7PYJ - chains C and R of the 9 polymer chains in the assembly; structure by electron microscopy, 4.20 A resolution (low resolution: residue-level contacts below are approximate; hydrogen-bond / salt-bridge calls are withheld).

Chain C:
Protein: DNA-directed RNA polymerase subunit beta
Organism: Escherichia coli
Notes: EC 2.7.7.6
Reference sequence: P0A8V4 (RPOB_ECO57); numbering as in UniProt (aligned over 1-1342)
Amino-acid sequence (1342 residues; each row starts with the number of its first residue):
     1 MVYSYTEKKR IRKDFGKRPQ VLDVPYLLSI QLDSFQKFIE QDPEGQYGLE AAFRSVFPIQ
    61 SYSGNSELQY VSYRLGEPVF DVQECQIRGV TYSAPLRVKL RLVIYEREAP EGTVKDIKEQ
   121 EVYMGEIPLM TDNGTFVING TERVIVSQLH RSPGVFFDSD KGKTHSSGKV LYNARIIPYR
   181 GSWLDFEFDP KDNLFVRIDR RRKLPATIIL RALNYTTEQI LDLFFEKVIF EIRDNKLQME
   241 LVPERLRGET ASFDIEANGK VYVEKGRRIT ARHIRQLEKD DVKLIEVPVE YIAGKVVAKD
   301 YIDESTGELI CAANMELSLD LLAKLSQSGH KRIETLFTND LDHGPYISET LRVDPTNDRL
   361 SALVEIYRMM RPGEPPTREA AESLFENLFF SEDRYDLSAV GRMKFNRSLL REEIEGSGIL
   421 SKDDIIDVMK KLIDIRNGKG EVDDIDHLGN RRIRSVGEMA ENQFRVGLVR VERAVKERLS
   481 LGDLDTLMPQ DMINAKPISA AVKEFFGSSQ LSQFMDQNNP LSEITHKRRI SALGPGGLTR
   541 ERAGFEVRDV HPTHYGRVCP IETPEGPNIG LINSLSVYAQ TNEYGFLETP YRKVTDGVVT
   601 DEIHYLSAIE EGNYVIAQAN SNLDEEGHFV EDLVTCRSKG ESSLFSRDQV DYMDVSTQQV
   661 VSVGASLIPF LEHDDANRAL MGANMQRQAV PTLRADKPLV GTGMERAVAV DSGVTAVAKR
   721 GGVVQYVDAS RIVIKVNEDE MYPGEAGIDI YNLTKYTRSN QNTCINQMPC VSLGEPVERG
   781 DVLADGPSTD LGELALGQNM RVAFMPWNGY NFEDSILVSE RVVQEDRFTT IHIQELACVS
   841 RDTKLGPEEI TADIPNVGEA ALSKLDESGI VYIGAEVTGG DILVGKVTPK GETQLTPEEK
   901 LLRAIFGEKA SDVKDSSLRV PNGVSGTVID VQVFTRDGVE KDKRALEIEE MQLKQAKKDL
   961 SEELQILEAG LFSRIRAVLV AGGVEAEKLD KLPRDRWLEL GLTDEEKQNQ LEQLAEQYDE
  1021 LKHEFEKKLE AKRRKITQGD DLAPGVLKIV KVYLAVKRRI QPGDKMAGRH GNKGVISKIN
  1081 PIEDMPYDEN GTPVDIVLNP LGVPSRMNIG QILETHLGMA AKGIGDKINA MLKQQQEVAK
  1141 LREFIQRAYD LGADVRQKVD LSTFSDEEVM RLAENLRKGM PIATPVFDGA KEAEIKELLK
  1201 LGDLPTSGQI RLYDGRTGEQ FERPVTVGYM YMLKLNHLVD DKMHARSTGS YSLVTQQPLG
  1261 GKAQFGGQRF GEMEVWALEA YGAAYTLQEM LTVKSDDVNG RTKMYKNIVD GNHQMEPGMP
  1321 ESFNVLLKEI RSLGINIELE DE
Unresolved in the structure: 1

Chain R:
Molecule: 14-nt RNA strand
Sequence (14 nucleotides; row label = number of the first residue in the row):
     1 GAGUCCGCGG CGCG
Unresolved in the structure: 1-3
Metal / ion sites: Mg2+: G14 (shared with 2 residues of chain D)

Interface between chain C and chain R:
Pairs across the interface (22):
  Gln510(C) - G9(R)
  Gln510(C) - G10(R)
  Gln513(C) - G10(R)
  Gln513(C) - C11(R)
  Arg529(C) - C11(R)
  Arg529(C) - G12(R)
  Arg540(C) - G10(R)
  Arg540(C) - C11(R)
  Pro564(C) - G12(R)
  Glu565(C) - C13(R)
  Asn568(C) - G12(R)
  Arg687(C) - G12(R)
  Gln688(C) - G12(R)
  Gln688(C) - C13(R)
  Lys1065(C) - C13(R)
  Lys1073(C) - C13(R)
  Lys1073(C) - G14(R)
  His1237(C) - C13(R)
  Leu1253(C) - C5(R)
  Leu1259(C) - C6(R)
  Gln1264(C) - U4(R)
  Gln1264(C) - C5(R)
Interface residues without a listed pair, chain C (18 interface residues in all): Ser509, Asn684, Ser1252

Summary:
Chain C and chain R form an interface of 18 and 9 residues respectively.
Here chain C is DNA-directed RNA polymerase subunit beta (Escherichia coli) and chain R is a 14-nt RNA strand.
Entry 7PYJ (CryoEM structure of E.coli RNA polymerase elongation complex bound to NusA (NusA elongation
complex in less-swiveled ...) was determined by electron microscopy together with 7PY0, 7PY1, 7PY3, 7PY5,
7PY6, 7PY7 and 4 further entries from the same study.
